5FMZ - chains D and F of the 4 polymer chains in the assembly; structure by X-ray diffraction, 3.40 A resolution.

Chain D:
Name: Polymerase acidic protein
Source organism: Influenza B virus (B/MEMPHIS/13/2003)
UniProtKB: Q5V8Z9 (Q5V8Z9_9INFB); residues 1-726 here = UniProt positions 1-726
Amino-acid sequence (751 residues; numbered -13 to 737; the number before each row is that of its first residue; numbers below 1 keep their minus sign (Gly-13 is residue -13)):
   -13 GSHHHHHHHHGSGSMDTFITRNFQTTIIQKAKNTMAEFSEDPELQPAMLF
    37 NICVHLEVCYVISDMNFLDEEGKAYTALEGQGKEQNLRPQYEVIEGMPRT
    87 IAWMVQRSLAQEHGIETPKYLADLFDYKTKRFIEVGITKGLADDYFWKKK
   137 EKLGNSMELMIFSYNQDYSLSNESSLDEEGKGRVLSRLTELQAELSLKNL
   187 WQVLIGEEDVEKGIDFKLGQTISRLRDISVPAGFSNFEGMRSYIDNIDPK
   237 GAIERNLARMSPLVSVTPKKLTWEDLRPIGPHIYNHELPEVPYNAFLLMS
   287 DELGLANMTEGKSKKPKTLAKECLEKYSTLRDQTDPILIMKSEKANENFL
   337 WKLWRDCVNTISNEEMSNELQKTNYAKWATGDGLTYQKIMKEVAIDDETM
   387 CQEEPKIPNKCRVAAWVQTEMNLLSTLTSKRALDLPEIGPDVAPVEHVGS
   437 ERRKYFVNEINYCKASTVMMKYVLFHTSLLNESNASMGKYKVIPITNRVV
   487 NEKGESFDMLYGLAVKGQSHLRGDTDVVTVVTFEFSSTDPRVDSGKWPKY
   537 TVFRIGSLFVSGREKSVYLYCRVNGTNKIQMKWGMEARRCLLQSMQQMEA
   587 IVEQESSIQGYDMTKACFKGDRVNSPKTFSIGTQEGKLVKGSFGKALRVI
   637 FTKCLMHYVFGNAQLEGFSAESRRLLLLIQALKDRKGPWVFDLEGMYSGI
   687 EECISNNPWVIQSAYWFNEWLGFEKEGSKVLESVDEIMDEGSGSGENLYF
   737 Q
Unresolved in the structure: -13 to -1, 64-71, 723-737
Construct notes: expression tag (-13 to 0, 727-737)

Chain F:
Name: Polymerase basic protein 2
Source organism: Influenza B virus (B/MEMPHIS/13/2003)
UniProtKB: Q5V8X3 (Q5V8X3_9INFB); numbering as in UniProt (aligned over 1-770)
Amino-acid sequence (798 residues; numbered -8 to 789; the number before each row is that of its first residue; numbers below 1 keep their minus sign (Gly-8 is residue -8)):
    -8 GSGSGSGSGMTLAKIELLKQLLRDNEAKTVLKQTTVDQYNIIRKFNTSRI
    42 EKNPSLRMKWAMCSNFPLALTKGDMANRIPLEYKGIQLKTNAEDIGTKGQ
    92 MCSIAAVTWWNTYGPIGDTEGFERVYESFFLRKMRLDNATWGRITFGPVE
   142 RVRKRVLLNPLTKEMPPDEASNVIMEILFPKEAGIPRESTWIHRELIKEK
   192 REKLKGTMITPIVLAYMLERELVARRRFLPVAGATSAEFIEMLHCLQGEN
   242 WRQIYHPGGNKLTESRSQSMIVACRKIIRRSIVASNPLELAVEIANKTVI
   292 DTEPLKSCLAAIDGGDVACDIIRAALGLKIRQRQRFGRLELKRISGRGFK
   342 NDEEILIGNGTIQKIGIWDGEEEFHVRCGECRGILKKSKMKLEKLLINSA
   392 KKEDMRDLIILCMVFSQDTRMFQGVRGEINFLNRAGQLLSPMYQLQRYFL
   442 NRSNDLFDQWGYEESPKASELHGINESMNASDYTLKGVVVTRNVIDDFSS
   492 TETEKVSITKNLSLIKRTGEVIMGANDVSELESQAQLMITYDTPKMWEMG
   542 TTKELVQNTYQWVLKNLVTLKAQFLLGKEDMFQWDAFEAFESIIPQKMAG
   592 QYSGFARAVLKQMRDQEVMKTDQFIKLLPFCFSPPKLRSNGEPYQFLKLV
   642 LKGGGENFIEVRKGSPLFSYNPQTEVLTICGRMMSLKGKIEDEERNRSMG
   692 NAVLAGFLVSGKYDPDLGDFKTIEELEKLKPGEKANILLYQGKPVKVVKR
   742 KRYSALSNDISQGIKRQRMTVESMGWALSGWSHPQFEKGSGSENLYFQ
Unresolved in the structure: -8 to 0, 82-91, 417-431, 486-496, 687, 741-789
Construct notes: expression tag (-8 to 0, 771-789)

Chain D / chain F interface:
Residue-residue contacts (73):
  Trp89(D) - Gly175(F)
  Trp89(D) - Ile176(F)
  Trp89(D) - Pro177(F)
  Met90(D) - Lys172(F)
  Arg93(D) - Glu167(F)  salt bridge
  Arg93(D) - Pro171(F)  hydrogen bond (side chain-backbone)
  Arg93(D) - Lys172(F)
  Arg93(D) - Ala174(F)
  Arg93(D) - Gly175(F)
  Arg93(D) - Pro177(F)
  Ser94(D) - Lys172(F)
  Gln97(D) - Pro171(F)
  Gln97(D) - Lys172(F)  hydrogen bond (side chain-backbone)
  Glu98(D) - Lys172(F)  salt bridge
  Pro104(D) - Pro177(F)
  Ala429(D) - Trp132(F)  hydrophobic
  Pro430(D) - Trp132(F)
  Pro430(D) - Gly133(F)
  Pro430(D) - Gln244(F)
  Val431(D) - Ile135(F)  hydrophobic
  Val431(D) - Cys236(F)
  Val431(D) - Trp242(F)  hydrophobic
  Val431(D) - Gln244(F)
  Arg438(D) - Phe137(F)
  Leu466(D) - Trp51(F)  hydrophobic
  Asn467(D) - Cys54(F)  hydrogen bond
  Asn470(D) - Trp51(F)  hydrogen bond (side chain-backbone)
  Asn470(D) - Cys54(F)
  Asn470(D) - Ser55(F)
  Met473(D) - Trp51(F)  hydrophobic
  Leu507(D) - Trp51(F)
  Asp510(D) - Leu47(F)
  Asp510(D) - Arg48(F)  salt bridge
  Lys564(D) - Leu47(F)
  Lys564(D) - Arg48(F)
  Lys564(D) - Trp51(F)
  Lys568(D) - Ser46(F)  hydrogen bond
  Lys568(D) - Leu47(F)
  Lys568(D) - Lys50(F)
  Glu572(D) - Lys50(F)  salt bridge
  Glu589(D) - Asn241(F)
  Glu589(D) - Trp242(F)  hydrogen bond
  Gln590(D) - Asn241(F)
  Gln590(D) - Arg673(F)
  Ser592(D) - Phe137(F)
  Ser593(D) - Gly138(F)
  Ser593(D) - Pro139(F)
  Ser593(D) - Asn241(F)  hydrogen bond
  Ser593(D) - Gln548(F)  hydrogen bond
  Ser593(D) - Gln552(F)
  Ser593(D) - Arg673(F)
  Ile594(D) - Gln552(F)  hydrogen bond (backbone-side chain)
  Ile594(D) - Arg673(F)
  Ile594(D) - Met674(F)
  Ile594(D) - Met675(F)  hydrophobic
  Gly596(D) - Phe137(F)
  Tyr597(D) - Phe137(F)
  Asp598(D) - Phe137(F)
  Arg671(D) - Tyr661(F)
  Arg671(D) - Tyr731(F)  hydrogen bond
  Gly713(D) - Gln664(F)  hydrogen bond (backbone-side chain)
  Leu717(D) - Asn662(F)
  Leu717(D) - Pro663(F)
  Leu717(D) - Gln664(F)
  Leu717(D) - Lys734(F)
  Glu718(D) - Lys734(F)  hydrogen bond (backbone-side chain)
  Val720(D) - Lys734(F)  hydrogen bond (backbone-side chain)
  Asp721(D) - Ser689(F)
  Asp721(D) - Met690(F)
  Asp721(D) - Leu730(F)
  Asp721(D) - Tyr731(F)  hydrogen bond
  Glu722(D) - Lys703(F)  hydrogen bond (backbone-side chain)
  Glu722(D) - Lys734(F)
Interface residues without a listed pair, chain D (45 interface residues in all): Thr103, Lys105, Val428, Val434, Ser469, Ala471, Ile565, Lys672, Ser714, Val716
Interface residues without a listed pair, chain F (45 interface residues in all): Asn44, Lys654, Gly672, Arg688, Gly733, Pro735

In short:
The chain D/chain F interface involves 45 residues from each chain; the contacts include 15 hydrogen bonds and
4 salt bridges. Among the polar pairs are Arg93(D)-Glu167(F), Glu98(D)-Lys172(F) and Asp510(D)-Arg48(F).
Chain D is Polymerase acidic protein and chain F is Polymerase basic protein 2, both from Influenza B virus
(B/MEMPHIS/13/2003); the structure, Crystal structure of Influenza B polymerase with bound 5' vRNA, was
determined by X-ray diffraction, deposited together with 5EPI and 5FML.
